PDB entry 8XLA | X-ray diffraction, 3.50 A resolution | chains Y and Z of the 7 polymer chains in the assembly

# Chain Y (and Z)
Molecule: DNA mismatch repair protein MutL
Organism: Neisseria gonorrhoeae FA 1090
Notes: chain Z of this document is another copy of the same molecule, construct and numbering; everything in this record applies to it too
Reference sequence: Q5F8M6 (MUTL_NEIG1); residue numbers follow UniProt; this construct covers 460-658
Chain sequence (220 residues; numbered 439 to 658; the number before each row is that of its first residue):
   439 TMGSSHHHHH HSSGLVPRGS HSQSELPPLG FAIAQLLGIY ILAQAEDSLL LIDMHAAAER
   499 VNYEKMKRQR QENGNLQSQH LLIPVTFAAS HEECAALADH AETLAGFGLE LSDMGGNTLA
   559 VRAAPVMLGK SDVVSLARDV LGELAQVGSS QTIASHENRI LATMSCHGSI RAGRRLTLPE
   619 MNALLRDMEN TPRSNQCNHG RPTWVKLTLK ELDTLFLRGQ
Not modelled in the structure: 439-463, 587-591, 655-658 (chain Z: 439-463, 586-591, 657-658)
Construct notes: expression tag (439-459)

# How chain Y and chain Z interact
Contacting residue pairs (34; chain Y residue first):
  Ile471(Y) with Ala472(Z), hydrophobic
  Ala472(Y) with Ile471(Z), hydrophobic
  Gln473(Y) with Ile471(Z)
  Leu474(Y) with Ala481(Z), hydrophobic; Leu487(Z), hydrophobic
  Leu475(Y) with Asp485(Z); Leu647(Z), hydrophobic
  Ile477(Y) with Leu647(Z), hydrophobic
  Tyr478(Y) with Leu650(Z), hydrophobic; Asp651(Z); Phe654(Z), hydrophobic
  Leu480(Y) with Ile471(Z), hydrophobic; Ile479(Z), hydrophobic
  Gln482(Y) with Leu474(Z); Leu475(Z)
  Leu487(Y) with Leu474(Z), hydrophobic
  Leu489(Y) with Leu650(Z), hydrophobic; Phe654(Z)
  Arg639(Y) with Asp651(Z), salt bridge; Phe654(Z)
  Pro640(Y) with Phe654(Z); Leu655(Z); Arg656(Z)
  Trp642(Y) with Phe654(Z)
  Lys644(Y) with Leu653(Z); Leu655(Z)
  Glu649(Y) with Ile477(Z)
  Leu650(Y) with Arg639(Z)
  Thr652(Y) with Val643(Z)
  Leu653(Y) with Asp491(Z); Arg639(Z); Pro640(Z); Val643(Z), hydrophobic
  Phe654(Y) with Arg639(Z)
Also at the interface, not in a pair above, chain Y (22 interface residues in all): Gly638, Thr641
Also at the interface, not in a pair above, chain Z (21 interface residues in all): Ser486

# Overview
The interface between chain Y and chain Z involves 22 residues on one side and 21 on the other, with 1 salt
bridge. The salt-bridged pair is Arg639(Y)-Asp651(Z).
Both chains are DNA mismatch repair protein MutL (Neisseria gonorrhoeae FA 1090). Entry 8XLA (Mismatch Repair
Complex) was determined by X-ray diffraction.
